Entry 2OAL (X-ray diffraction, 2.10 A resolution); this record covers chains A and B.

== Chain A (and B) ==
Name: Tryptophan halogenase
From: Lechevalieria aerocolonigenes
Notes: chain B of this document is another copy of the same molecule, construct and numbering; everything in this record applies to it too
UniProt: Q8KHZ8 (Q8KHZ8_NOCAE); residue numbers follow UniProt; this construct covers 1-530
Chain sequence (550 residues; row label = number of the first residue in the row; numbers below 1 keep their minus sign (Met-19 is residue -19)):
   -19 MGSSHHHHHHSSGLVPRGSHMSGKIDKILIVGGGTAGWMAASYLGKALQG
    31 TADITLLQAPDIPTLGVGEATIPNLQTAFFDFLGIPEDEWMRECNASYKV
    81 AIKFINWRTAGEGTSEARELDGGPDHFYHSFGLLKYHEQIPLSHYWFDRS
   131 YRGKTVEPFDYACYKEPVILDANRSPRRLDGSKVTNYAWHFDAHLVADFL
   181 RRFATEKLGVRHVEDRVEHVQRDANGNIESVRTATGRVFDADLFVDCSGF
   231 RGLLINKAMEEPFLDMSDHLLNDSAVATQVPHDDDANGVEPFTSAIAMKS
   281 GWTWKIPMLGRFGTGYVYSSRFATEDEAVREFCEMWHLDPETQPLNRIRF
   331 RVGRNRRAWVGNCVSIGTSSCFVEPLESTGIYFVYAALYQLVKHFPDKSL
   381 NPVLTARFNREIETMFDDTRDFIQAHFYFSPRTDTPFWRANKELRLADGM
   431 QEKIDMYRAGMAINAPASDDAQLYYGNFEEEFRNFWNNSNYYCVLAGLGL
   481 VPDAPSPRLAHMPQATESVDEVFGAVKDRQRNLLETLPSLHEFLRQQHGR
Not modelled in the structure: -19 to 0, 528-530 (chain B: -19 to 1, 530)
Construct notes: initiating methionine (-19); cloning artifact (-18 to -16, -9 to 0); expression tag (-15 to -10)
Ligand contacts: FAD (flavin-adenine dinucleotide): Val11, Gly12, Gly13, Gly14, Thr15, Ala16, Gly17, Leu37, Gln38, Ala39, Asp41, Gly48, Glu49, Ala50, Thr51, Asp195, Arg196, Val197, Cys227, Ser228, Gly229, Phe230, Arg231, Leu233, Trp284, Ile286, Ile328, Phe330, Ile346, Gly347, Thr348, Phe352, Pro355, Ser358, Thr359, Gly360, Ile361, Val364

== How chain A and chain B interact ==
Residue-residue contacts (55):
  Lys4(A) - His491(B)
  Ile5(A) - His491(B)
  Ala27(A) - His491(B)
  Leu28(A) - His491(B)
  Thr31(A) - His491(B)  hydrogen bond
  Thr31(A) - Pro493(B)
  Tyr369(A) - Gln119(B)  hydrogen bond
  Val372(A) - Arg488(B)  hydrogen bond (backbone-side chain)
  Lys373(A) - Arg488(B)
  His374(A) - Met441(B)
  Phe375(A) - Pro487(B)
  Phe375(A) - His491(B)
  Pro376(A) - Pro487(B)
  Asp377(A) - Pro487(B)
  Asn381(A) - Ala439(B)
  Val383(A) - Asp435(B)
  Val383(A) - Met436(B)
  Leu384(A) - Met441(B)  hydrophobic
  Arg387(A) - Glu432(B)  salt bridge
  Arg387(A) - Met436(B)
  Arg390(A) - Glu432(B)  salt bridge
  Glu432(A) - Arg387(B)  salt bridge
  Glu432(A) - Arg390(B)  salt bridge
  Asp435(A) - Val383(B)
  Met436(A) - Val383(B)  hydrophobic
  Met436(A) - Arg387(B)
  Ala439(A) - Asn381(B)
  Ala439(A) - Val383(B)  hydrophobic
  Ala439(A) - Leu384(B)
  Met441(A) - His374(B)
  Met441(A) - Leu384(B)  hydrophobic
  Met441(A) - Arg387(B)
  Ala445(A) - Arg463(B)  hydrogen bond (backbone-side chain)
  Ala447(A) - Asn457(B)
  Ala447(A) - Glu460(B)
  Ala447(A) - Arg463(B)
  Asn457(A) - Ala447(B)  hydrogen bond (side chain-backbone)
  Glu460(A) - Ala447(B)
  Arg463(A) - Ala445(B)  hydrogen bond (side chain-backbone)
  Arg463(A) - Ala447(B)
  Arg463(A) - Asn464(B)  hydrogen bond
  Pro487(A) - Phe375(B)
  Pro487(A) - Pro376(B)
  Pro487(A) - Asp377(B)
  Arg488(A) - Val372(B)  hydrogen bond (side chain-backbone)
  Arg488(A) - Lys373(B)
  Arg488(A) - Phe375(B)
  Ala490(A) - Thr31(B)
  His491(A) - Lys4(B)
  His491(A) - Ile5(B)
  His491(A) - Ala27(B)
  His491(A) - Leu28(B)
  His491(A) - Thr31(B)  hydrogen bond
  His491(A) - Phe375(B)
  Pro493(A) - Thr31(B)
Also at the interface, not in a pair above, chain A (34 interface residues in all): Pro446, Glu459
Also at the interface, not in a pair above, chain B (34 interface residues in all): Ser448, Ala490

== Summary ==
The chain A/chain B interface involves 34 residues from each chain, with 9 hydrogen bonds and 4 salt bridges.
Polar contacts include Arg387(A)-Glu432(B), Arg390(A)-Glu432(B) and Thr31(A)-His491(B). Chain A binds
flavin-adenine dinucleotide.
Both chains are Tryptophan halogenase (Lechevalieria aerocolonigenes). Entry 2OAL (RebH with bound FAD) was
determined by X-ray diffraction together with 2E4G and 2OAM from the same study.
